PDB entry 5W4A | X-ray diffraction, 1.50 A resolution | chains A and C

# Chain A (and C)
Name: P-granule scaffold
Source organism: Caenorhabditis japonica
Notes: fragment: N-domain; chain C of this document is another copy of the same molecule, construct and numbering; everything in this record applies to it too
UniProt: H2W791 (H2W791_CAEJA); residues 1-216 here = UniProt positions 1-216
Chain sequence (216 residues; each row starts with the number of its first residue):
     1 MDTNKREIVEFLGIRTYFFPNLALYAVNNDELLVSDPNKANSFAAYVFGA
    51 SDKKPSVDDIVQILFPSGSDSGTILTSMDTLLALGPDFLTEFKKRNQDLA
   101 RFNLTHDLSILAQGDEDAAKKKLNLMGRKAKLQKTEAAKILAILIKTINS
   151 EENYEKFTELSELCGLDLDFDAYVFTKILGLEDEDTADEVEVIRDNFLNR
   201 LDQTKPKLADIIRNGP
Not modelled in the structure: 1-3, 216 (chain C: 114, 216)
Modified / non-standard residues: Mse1 (selenomethionine); Mse78 (selenomethionine; parent Met); Mse126 (selenomethionine; parent Met)

# Interface between chain A and chain C
Contacting residue pairs - 25 pairs, chain A then chain C:
  Arg128(A) with Tyr154(C), hydrogen bond; Thr158(C), hydrogen bond; Glu189(C), salt bridge
  Lys131(A) with Glu162(C), salt bridge
  Leu132(A) with Cys164(C), hydrophobic; Glu189(C); Val192(C), hydrophobic; Asn196(C), hydrogen bond (backbone-side chain)
  Lys134(A) with Cys164(C), hydrogen bond (side chain-backbone); Asp167(C), salt bridge; Asp169(C), salt bridge; Asn196(C)
  Tyr154(A) with Arg128(C), hydrogen bond
  Thr158(A) with Arg128(C), hydrogen bond
  Glu162(A) with Lys131(C), salt bridge; Glu162(C)
  Cys164(A) with Leu132(C), hydrophobic; Lys134(C), hydrogen bond (backbone-side chain)
  Asp167(A) with Lys134(C), salt bridge
  Asp169(A) with Lys134(C), salt bridge
  Glu189(A) with Arg128(C), salt bridge; Leu132(C)
  Val192(A) with Leu132(C), hydrophobic
  Asn196(A) with Leu132(C), hydrogen bond (side chain-backbone); Lys134(C)
Also at the interface, not in a pair above, chain A (18 interface residues in all): Lys129, Phe157, Ser161, Asp188, Ile193
Also at the interface, not in a pair above, chain C (19 interface residues in all): Leu125, Lys129, Phe157, Ser161, Asp188, Ile193

# Summary
18 residues of chain A and 19 residues of chain C are in contact, with 8 hydrogen bonds and 8 salt bridges.
Polar pairs include Arg128(A)-Glu189(C), Lys131(A)-Glu162(C) and Lys134(A)-Asp167(C).
Chain A and chain C are both P-granule scaffold (Caenorhabditis japonica); the structure, C. japonica
N-domain, was determined by X-ray diffraction together with 5W4D from the same study.
